Entry 1KD1 (X-ray diffraction, 3.00 A resolution); this record covers chains A and S of the 30 polymer chains in the assembly.

# Chain A
Molecule: 23S RRNA
Source organism: Haloarcula marismortui
Sequence (2922 nucleotides; numbered 2 to 2923; the number before each row is that of its first residue):
     2 UUGGCUACUA UGCCAGCUGG UGGAUUGCUC GGCUCAGGCG CUGAUGAAGG ACGUGCCAAG
    62 CUGCGAUAAG CCAUGGGGAG CCGCACGGAG GCGAAGAACC AUGGAUUUCC GAAUGAGAAU
   122 CUCUCUAACA AUUGCUUCGC GCAAUGAGGA ACCCCGAGAA CUGAAACAUC UCAGUAUCGG
   182 GAGGAACAGA AAACGCAAUG UGAUGUCGUU AGUAACCGCG AGUGAACGCG AUACAGCCCA
   242 AACCGAAGCC CUCACGGGCA AUGUGGUGUC AGGGCUACCU CUCAUCAGCC GACCGUCUCG
   302 ACGAAGUCUC UUGGAACAGA GCGUGAUACA GGGUGACAAC CCCGUACUCG AGACCAGUAC
   362 GACGUGCGGU AGUGCCAGAG UAGCGGGGGU UGGAUAUCCC UCGCGAAUAA CGCAGGCAUC
   422 GACUGCGAAG GCUAAACACA ACCUGAGACC GAUAGUGAAC AAGUAGUGUG AACGAACGCU
   482 GCAAAGUACC CUCAGAAGGG AGGCGAAAUA GAGCAUGAAA UCAGUUGGCG AUCGAGCGAC
   542 AGGGCAUACA AGGUCCCUCG ACGAAUGACC GACGCGCGAG CGUCCAGUAA GACUCACGGG
   602 AAGCCGAUGU UCUGUCGUAC GUUUUGAAAA ACGAGCCAGG GAGUGUGUCU GCAUGGCAAG
   662 UCUAACCGGA GUAUCCGGGG AGGCACAGGG AAACCGACAU GGCCGCAGGG CUUUGCCCGA
   722 GGGCCGCCGU CUUCAAGGGC GGGGAGCCAU GUGGACACGA CCCGAAUCCG GACGAUCUAC
   782 GCAUGGACAA GAUGAAGCGU GCCGAAAGGC ACGUGGAAGU CUGUUAGAGU UGGUGUCCUA
   842 CAAUACCCUC UCGUGAUCUA UGUGUAGGGG UGAAAGGCCC AUCGAGUCCG GCAACAGCUG
   902 GUUCCAAUCG AAACAUGUCG AAGCAUGACC UCCGCCGAGG UAGUCUGUGA GGUAGAGCGA
   962 CCGAUUGGUG UGUCCGCCUC CGAGAGGAGU CGGCACACCU GUCAAACUCC AAACUUACAG
  1022 ACGCCGUUUG ACGCGGGGAU UCCGGUGCGC GGGGUAAGCC UGUGUACCAG GAGGGGAACA
  1082 ACCCAGAGAU AGGUUAAGGU CCCCAAGUGU GGAUUAAGUG UAAUCCUCUG AAGGUGGUCU
  1142 CGAGCCCUAG ACAGCCGGGA GGUGAGCUUA GAAGCAGCUA CCCUCUAAGA AAAGCGUAAC
  1202 AGCUUACCGG CCGAGGUUUG AGGCGCCCAA AAUGAUCGGG ACUCAAAUCC ACCACCGAGA
  1262 CCUGUCCGUA CCACUCAUAC UGGUAAUCGA GUAGAUUGGC GCUCUAAUUG GAUGGAAGUA
  1322 GGGGUGAAAA CUCCUAUGGA CCGAUUAGUG ACGAAAAUCC UGGCCAUAGU AGCAGCGAUA
  1382 GUCGGGUGAG AACCCCGACG GCCUAAUGGA UAAGGGUUCC UCAGCACUGC UGAUCAGCUG
  1442 AGGGUUAGCC GGUCCUAAGU CAUACCGCAA CUCGACUAUG ACGAAAUGGG AAACGGGUUA
  1502 AUAUUCCCGU GCCACUAUGC AGUGAAAGUU GACGCCCUGG GGUCGAUCAC GCUGGGCAUU
  1562 CGCCCAGUCG AACCGUCCAA CUCCGUGGAA GCCGUAAUGG CAGGAAGCGG ACGAACGGCG
  1622 GCAUAGGGAA ACGUGAUUCA ACCUGGGGCC CAUGAAAAGA CGAGCAUAGU GUCCGUACCG
  1682 AGAACCGACA CAGGUGUCCA UGGCGGCGAA AGCCAAGGCC UGUCGGGAGC AACCAACGUU
  1742 AGGGAAUUCG GCAAGUUAGU CCCGUACCUU CGGAAGAAGG GAUGCCUGCU CCGGAACGGA
  1802 GCAGGUCGCA GUGACUCGGA AGCUCGGACU GUCUAGUAAC AACAUAGGUG ACCGCAAAUC
  1862 CGCAAGGACU CGUACGGUCA CUGAAUCCUG CCCAGUGCAG GUAUCUGAAC ACCUCGUACA
  1922 AGAGGACGAA GGACCUGUCA ACGGCGGGGG UAACUAUGAC CCUCUUAAGG UAGCGUAGUA
  1982 CCUUGCCGCA UCAGUAGCGG CUUGCAUGAA UGGAUUAACC AGAGCUUCAC UGUCCCAACG
  2042 UUGGGCCCGG UGAACUGUAC AUUCCAGUGC GGAGUCUGGA GACACCCAGG GGGAAGCGAA
  2102 GACCCUAUGG AGCUUUACUG CAGGCUGUCG CUGAGACGUG GUCGCCGAUG UGCAGCAUAG
  2162 GUAGGAGACA CUACACAGGU ACCCGCGCUA GCGGGCCACC GAGUCAACAG UGAAAUACUA
  2222 CCCGUCGGUG ACUGCGACUC UCACUCCGGG AGGAGGACAC CGAUAGCCGG GCAGUUUGAC
  2282 UGGGGCGGUA CGCGCUCGAA AAGAUAUCGA GCGCGCCCUA UGGCUAUCUC AGCCGGGACA
  2342 GAGACCCGGC GAAGAGUGCA AGAGCAAAAG AUAGCUUGAC AGUGUUCUUC CCAACGAGGA
  2402 ACGCUGACGC GAAAGCGUGG UCUAGCGAAC CAAUUAGCCU GCUUGAUGCG GGCAAUUGAU
  2462 GACAGAAAAG CUACCCUAGG GAUAACAGAG UCGUCACUCG CAAGAGCACA UAUCGACCGA
  2522 GUGGCUUGCU ACCUCGAUGU CGGUUCCCUC CAUCCUGCCC GUGCAGAAGC GGGCAAGGGU
  2582 GAGGUUGUUC GCCUAUUAAA GGAGGUCGUG AGCUGGGUUU AGACCGUCGU GAGACAGGUC
  2642 GGCUGCUAUC UACUGGGUGU GUAAUGGUGU CUGACAAGAA CGACCGUAUA GUACGAGAGG
  2702 AACUACGGUU GGUGGCCACU GGUGUACCGG UUGUUCGAGA GAGCACGUGC CGGGUAGCCA
  2762 CGCCACACGG GGUAAGAGCU GAACGCAUCU AAGCUCGAAA CCCACUUGGA AAAGAGACAC
  2822 CGCCGAGGUC CCGCGUACAA GACGCGGUCG AUAGACUCGG GGUGUGCGCG UCGAGGUAAC
  2882 GAGACGUUAA GCCCACGAGC ACUAACAGAC CAAAGCCAUC AU
Disordered / not traced: 2-9, 126-127, 715, 971-998, 1560, 1952-1963, 2137-2236, 2339-2343, 2665-2666, 2915-2923
Covalently attached groups: spiramycin i (SPR) linked to A2103
Sequence notes: conflict C560 (U3155 in 3377779)
Ion coordination: Mg2+ site 1 near G28 (its only coordinating residue here); Na+ site 1: C40, G41; Na+ site 2: G56, A59, G61; Na+ site 3 near U108 (its only coordinating residue here); Mg2+ site 2 near U115 (its only coordinating residue here); Na+ site 4: C141, G142; Na+ site 5 near U146 (its only coordinating residue here); Mg2+ site 3: C162, U2276; K+ site 1: C162, U163, U172; Mg2+ site 4: A165, A167, C168; Na+ site 6: A165, A166; Mg2+ site 5: A166, G219; 61 more Na+ sites not listed; 99 more Mg2+ sites not listed; 1 more K+ sites not listed
Residues lining bound ligands: spiramycin i (SPR): C839, G2099, A2100, G2102, A2538, G2540, G2646

# Chain S
Molecule: Ribosomal protein L22
Source organism: Haloarcula marismortui
UniProtKB: P10970 (RL22_HALMA); numbering as in UniProt (aligned over 1-154)
Amino-acid sequence (154 residues; numbered 1 to 154; the number before each row is that of its first residue):
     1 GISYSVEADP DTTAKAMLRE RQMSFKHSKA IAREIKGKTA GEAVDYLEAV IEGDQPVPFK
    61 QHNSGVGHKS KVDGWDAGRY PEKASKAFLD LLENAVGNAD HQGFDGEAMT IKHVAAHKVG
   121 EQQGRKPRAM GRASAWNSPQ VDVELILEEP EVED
Disordered / not traced: 151-154
Ion coordination: Na+ site 1 near Asn63 (its only coordinating residue here); Mg2+: Gly65 (shared with C2048(A), A2089(A) of chain A); Na+ site 2: Ser70, Val72; Na+ site 3: Val72, Trp75 (shared with U2659(A), G2660(A) of chain A)

# How chain A and chain S interact
Pairs across the interface (136; chain A residue first):
  A11(A) with Lys60(S), hydrogen bond to the phosphate; Trp75(S), sugar contact
  U12(A) with Lys60(S), salt bridge to the phosphate; Trp75(S), sugar contact
  G13(A) with Gln61(S), phosphate contact
  U19(A) with Ser5(S), hydrogen bond to the sugar
  G20(A) with Ile2(S), sugar contact; Ser3(S), hydrogen bond to the sugar; Tyr4(S), sugar contact; Ser5(S), sugar contact; His117(S), base contact
  G21(A) with Gly1(S), sugar contact; Ile2(S), sugar contact; Ser3(S), hydrogen bond to the phosphate
  U22(A) with Gly1(S), hydrogen bond to the phosphate; Val119(S), sugar contact
  C492(A) with His101(S), hydrogen bond to the sugar
  C494(A) with Glu93(S), sugar contact
  G499(A) with Arg19(S), phosphate contact; Asn94(S), hydrogen bond to the base
  G500(A) with Tyr4(S), phosphate contact; Ala16(S), sugar contact; Met17(S), sugar contact; Arg19(S), salt bridge to the phosphate; Asn94(S), hydrogen bond to the sugar; Asn98(S), base contact
  G501(A) with Tyr4(S), hydrogen bond to the phosphate; Lys15(S), sugar contact; Met17(S), phosphate contact; Asn98(S), sugar contact; Gln102(S), hydrogen bond to the sugar
  U510(A) with Ser3(S), base contact
  C523(A) with Phe25(S), sugar contact; Lys29(S), hydrogen bond to the phosphate
  A524(A) with Phe25(S), sugar contact; Lys29(S), salt bridge to the phosphate; Gln61(S), phosphate contact; Ala115(S), sugar contact; Ala116(S), hydrogen bond to the sugar; His117(S), hydrogen bond to the base
  G525(A) with Arg33(S), salt bridge to the phosphate; Lys36(S), phosphate contact; His113(S), hydrogen bond to the sugar; Ala115(S), sugar contact
  U526(A) with Lys36(S), salt bridge to the phosphate
  U840(A) with Arg128(S), hydrogen bond to the sugar; Ala129(S), phosphate contact; Met130(S), sugar contact; Arg132(S), hydrogen bond to the sugar
  A841(A) with Arg128(S), salt bridge to the phosphate; Ala129(S), hydrogen bond to the phosphate; Met130(S), base contact
  A843(A) with Arg128(S), phosphate contact; Ala129(S), phosphate contact
  A844(A) with Ala129(S), phosphate contact; Met130(S), hydrogen bond to the phosphate; Gly131(S), phosphate contact
  A1369(A) with Lys26(S), hydrogen bond to the sugar; Ser64(S), hydrogen bond to the phosphate
  G1370(A) with Ser24(S), hydrogen bond to the base; Lys26(S), salt bridge to the phosphate; His27(S), base contact; His62(S), salt bridge to the phosphate; Asn63(S), phosphate contact; Ser64(S), hydrogen bond to the phosphate; Arg79(S), sugar contact; Pro139(S), base contact
  U1371(A) with Arg79(S), salt bridge to the phosphate
  A1372(A) with Trp136(S), base contact
  G1373(A) with Trp136(S), base contact
  C1428(A) with Gln22(S), phosphate contact; Gln122(S), hydrogen bond to the phosphate
  U1429(A) with Gln122(S), phosphate contact
  C1431(A) with Lys126(S), hydrogen bond to the base
  A1689(A) with Pro127(S), base contact; Arg128(S), hydrogen bond to the base; Gly131(S), base contact; Arg132(S), hydrogen bond to the base; Ala133(S), base contact
  C1690(A) with Pro127(S), base contact
  C2048(A) with Gly65(S), phosphate contact; Lys69(S), hydrogen bond to the phosphate
  C2049(A) with Gly67(S), phosphate contact; Lys69(S), salt bridge to the phosphate; Gly78(S), phosphate contact; Arg79(S), salt bridge to the phosphate; Tyr80(S), phosphate contact
  G2050(A) with Arg79(S), salt bridge to the phosphate; Tyr80(S), hydrogen bond to the phosphate; Pro81(S), phosphate contact; Glu82(S), phosphate contact
  G2051(A) with His27(S), phosphate contact; Pro81(S), phosphate contact; Glu82(S), phosphate contact; Lys83(S), hydrogen bond to the phosphate
  U2052(A) with Lys83(S), salt bridge to the phosphate; Trp136(S), sugar contact
  G2053(A) with Trp136(S), sugar contact; Asn137(S), hydrogen bond to the phosphate; Ser138(S), hydrogen bond to the phosphate
  A2054(A) with Arg128(S), hydrogen bond to the base; Ser134(S), hydrogen bond to the sugar; Ala135(S), hydrogen bond to the sugar; Trp136(S), phosphate contact; Asn137(S), hydrogen bond to the phosphate
  A2055(A) with Arg128(S), hydrogen bond to the sugar; Arg132(S), hydrogen bond to the sugar; Ser134(S), sugar contact
  C2086(A) with Trp75(S), sugar contact
  C2087(A) with Asn63(S), phosphate contact; His68(S), hydrogen bond to the sugar; Asp76(S), sugar contact
  C2088(A) with Asn63(S), phosphate contact; Ser64(S), phosphate contact; Gly65(S), hydrogen bond to the phosphate; Val66(S), sugar contact; His68(S), sugar contact
  A2089(A) with Gly65(S), phosphate contact
  U2648(A) with Arg128(S), base contact
  G2657(A) with His68(S), base contact
  G2658(A) with His68(S), hydrogen bond to the sugar; Asp76(S), hydrogen bond to the base
  U2659(A) with Trp75(S), hydrogen bond to the sugar; Asp76(S), hydrogen bond to the sugar
  G2660(A) with Val72(S), phosphate contact; Asp73(S), phosphate contact; Gly74(S), hydrogen bond to the phosphate; Trp75(S), phosphate contact
  C2831(A) with Ser70(S), phosphate contact; Lys71(S), phosphate contact
  C2832(A) with Lys71(S), salt bridge to the phosphate
  A2841(A) with Gly67(S), sugar contact; His68(S), hydrogen bond to the sugar
  G2842(A) with His68(S), sugar contact; Ser70(S), phosphate contact
  A2843(A) with Ser70(S), phosphate contact
Also at the interface, not in a pair above, chain A (58 interface residues in all): U493, A502, C839, A1427, C2056
Also at the interface, not in a pair above, chain S (68 interface residues in all): Val6, Ala84, Lys118

# Overview
58 residues of chain A face 68 of chain S across their interface; the contacts include 45 hydrogen bonds and
14 salt bridges. Polar pairs include G499(A)-Asn94(S), A524(A)-His117(S) and G1370(A)-Ser24(S). Covalently
linked spiramycin i: at A2103(A). C40(A) and G41(A) coordinate Na+ site 1.
Chain A is 23S RRNA and chain S is Ribosomal protein L22, both from Haloarcula marismortui; the structure,
Co-crystal Structure of Spiramycin bound to the 50S Ribosomal Subunit of Haloarcula marismortui, was
determined by X-ray diffraction (same publication as 1K8A, 1K9M and 1M1K).
